PDB entry 6IU4 | X-ray diffraction, 3.50 A resolution | chain A

[Chain A]
Protein: VIT1
Source organism: Eucalyptus grandis
Sequence (234 residues; row label = number of the first residue in the row):
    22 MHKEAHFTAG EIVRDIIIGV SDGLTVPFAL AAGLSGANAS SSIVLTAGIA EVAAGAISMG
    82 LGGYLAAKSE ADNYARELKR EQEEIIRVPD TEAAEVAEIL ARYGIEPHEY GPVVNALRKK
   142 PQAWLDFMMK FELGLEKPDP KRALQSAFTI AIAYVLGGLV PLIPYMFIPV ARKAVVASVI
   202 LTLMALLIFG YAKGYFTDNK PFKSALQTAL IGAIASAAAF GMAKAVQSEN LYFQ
Disordered / not traced: 22-30
Bound ions: Co2+ near Asp-43 (its only coordinating residue here); Zn2+ site 1 near Glu-102 (its only coordinating residue here); Zn2+ site 2: Glu-102, Glu-116; Zn2+ site 3: Glu-105, Glu-113

[In short]
The Zn2+ site 2 is built by Glu-102 and Glu-116. The Zn2+ site 3 is built by Glu-105 and Glu-113.
Chain A is VIT1 (Eucalyptus grandis); the structure, Crystal structure of iron transporter VIT1 with cobalt
ion, was determined by X-ray diffraction together with 6IU5, 6IU6 and 6IU8 from the same study.
